PDB entry 5OYE | X-ray diffraction, 1.90 A resolution | chain A

== Chain A ==
Name: Cellulase, putative, cel5D
Organism: Cellvibrio japonicus
Notes: EC 3.2.1.151
UniProtKB: B3PD52 (B3PD52_CELJU); residues 96-468 here = UniProt positions 96-468
Chain sequence (396 residues; each row starts with the number of its first residue):
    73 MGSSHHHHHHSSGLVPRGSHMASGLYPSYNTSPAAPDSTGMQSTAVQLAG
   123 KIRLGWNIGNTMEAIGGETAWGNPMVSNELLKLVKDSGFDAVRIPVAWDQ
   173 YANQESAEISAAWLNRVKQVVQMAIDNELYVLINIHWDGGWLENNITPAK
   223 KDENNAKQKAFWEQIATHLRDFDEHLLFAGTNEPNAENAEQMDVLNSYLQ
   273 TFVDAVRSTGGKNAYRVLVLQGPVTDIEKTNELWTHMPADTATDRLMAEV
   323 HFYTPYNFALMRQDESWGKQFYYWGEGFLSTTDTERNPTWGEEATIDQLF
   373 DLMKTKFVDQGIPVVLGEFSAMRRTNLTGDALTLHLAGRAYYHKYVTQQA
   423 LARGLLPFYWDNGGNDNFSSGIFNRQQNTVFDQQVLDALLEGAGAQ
Unresolved in the structure: 73-95, 468
Differences from the reference sequence: initiating methionine (73); expression tag (74-95)
Reported in the primary citation:
  - catalytic residues: Glu255, Glu390
  - binding site for beta-D-glucopyranose: His208, Asn254, Glu255, Glu390
  - binding site for alpha-D-xylopyranose: Asp438

== Summary ==
The paper reports catalytic residues Glu255 and Glu390; a binding site for beta-D-glucopyranose at His208,
Asn254 and Glu255 among others.
Chain A is Cellulase, putative, cel5D (Cellvibrio japonicus); the structure, GH5 endo-xyloglucanase from
Cellvibrio japonicus, was determined by X-ray diffraction together with 5OYC and 5OYD from the same study.
